PDB entry 5DT5 | X-ray diffraction, 2.24 A resolution | chains A and B of the 4 polymer chains in the assembly

[Chain A (and B)]
Molecule: Beta-glucosidase
Organism: Exiguobacterium antarcticum (strain B7)
Notes: EC 3.2.1.21; chain B of this document is another copy of the same molecule, construct and numbering; everything in this record applies to it too
Reference sequence: K0A8J9 (K0A8J9_EXIAB); numbering as in UniProt (aligned over 1-448)
Amino-acid sequence (471 residues; row label = number of the first residue in the row; numbers below 1 keep their minus sign (Met-22 is residue -22)):
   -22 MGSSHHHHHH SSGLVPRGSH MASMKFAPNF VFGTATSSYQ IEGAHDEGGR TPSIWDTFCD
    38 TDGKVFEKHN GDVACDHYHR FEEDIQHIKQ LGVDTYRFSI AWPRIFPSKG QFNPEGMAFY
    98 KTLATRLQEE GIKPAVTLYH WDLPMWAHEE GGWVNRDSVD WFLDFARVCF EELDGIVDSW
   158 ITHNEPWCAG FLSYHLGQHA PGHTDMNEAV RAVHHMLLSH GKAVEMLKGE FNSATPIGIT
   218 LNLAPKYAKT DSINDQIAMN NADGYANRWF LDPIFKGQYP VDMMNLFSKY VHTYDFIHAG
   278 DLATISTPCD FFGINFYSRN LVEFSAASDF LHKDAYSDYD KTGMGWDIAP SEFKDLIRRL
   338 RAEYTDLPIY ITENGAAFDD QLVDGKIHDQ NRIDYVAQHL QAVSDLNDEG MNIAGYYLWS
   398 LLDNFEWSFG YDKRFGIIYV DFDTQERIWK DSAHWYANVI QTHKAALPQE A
Unresolved in the structure: -22 to 1, 446-448 (chain B: -22 to 0, 442-448)
Differences from the reference sequence: initiating methionine (-22); expression tag (-21 to 0)
Reported in the primary citation:
  - catalytic residues: Glu162, Glu350

[Chain A / chain B interface]
Pairs across the interface (38; chain A residue first):
  Ile230(A) with Met261(B), hydrophobic; Ile274(B), hydrophobic
  Asn231(A) with Thr270(B), hydrogen bond; Tyr271(B), hydrogen bond (side chain-backbone); Asp272(B)
  Ile234(A) with Met261(B), hydrophobic; Asn262(B); Tyr271(B), hydrophobic
  Asn237(A) with Val258(B)
  Asn238(A) with Asn262(B), hydrogen bond
  Val258(A) with Asn237(B); Asp259(B)
  Asp259(A) with Asp259(B); Asn262(B), hydrogen bond (backbone-side chain)
  Met261(A) with Ile230(B), hydrophobic; Ile234(B), hydrophobic
  Asn262(A) with Ile234(B); Asn238(B), hydrogen bond; Asp259(B), hydrogen bond (side chain-backbone); Leu263(B); Leu308(B)
  Leu263(A) with Asn262(B)
  Ser265(A) with Leu263(B); Lys266(B), hydrogen bond; Leu308(B)
  Lys266(A) with Ser265(B), hydrogen bond; Lys266(B)
  His269(A) with Phe301(B); Ala303(B)
  Thr270(A) with Asn231(B), hydrogen bond
  Tyr271(A) with Asn231(B), hydrogen bond (backbone-side chain); Ile234(B), hydrophobic
  Asp272(A) with Asn231(B)
  Ile274(A) with Ile230(B)
  Phe301(A) with His269(B)
  Ala303(A) with His269(B)
  Leu308(A) with Asn262(B); Ser265(B)
Interface residues without a listed pair, chain B (22 interface residues in all): Met260, Leu279

[Summary]
Chain A and chain B form an interface of 20 and 22 residues respectively; the contacts include 10 hydrogen
bonds. Among the polar pairs are Asn231(A)-Thr270(B), Asn231(A)-Tyr271(B) and Asn238(A)-Asn262(B). The paper
reports catalytic residues Glu162(A) and Glu350(A).
Both chains are Beta-glucosidase (Exiguobacterium antarcticum (strain B7)). Entry 5DT5 (Crystal structure of
the GH1 beta-glucosidase from Exiguobacterium antarcticum B7 in space group P21) was determined by X-ray
diffraction together with 5DT7 from the same study.
